1SXG - chains A and D; structure by X-ray diffraction, 2.75 A resolution.

[Chain A (and D)]
Molecule: Glucose-resistance amylase regulator
From: Bacillus megaterium
Notes: engineered mutation(s): residues 53-332; chain D of this document is another copy of the same molecule, construct and numbering; everything in this record applies to it too
Reference sequence: P46828 (CCPA_BACME); numbering as in UniProt (aligned over 53-332)
Sequence (280 residues; numbered 53 to 332; the number before each row is that of its first residue):
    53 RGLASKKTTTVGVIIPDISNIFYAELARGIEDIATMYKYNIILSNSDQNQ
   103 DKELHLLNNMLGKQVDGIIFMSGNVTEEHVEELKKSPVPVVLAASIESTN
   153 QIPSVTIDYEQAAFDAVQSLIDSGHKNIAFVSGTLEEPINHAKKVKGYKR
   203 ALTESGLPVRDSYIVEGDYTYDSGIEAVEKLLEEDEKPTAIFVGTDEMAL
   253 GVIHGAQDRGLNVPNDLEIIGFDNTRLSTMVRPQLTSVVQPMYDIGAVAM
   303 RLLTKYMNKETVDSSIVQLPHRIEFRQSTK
Not modelled in the structure: 53-57 (chain D: 53-59)
Construct notes: conflict Thr87 (Ser in P46828), Glu105 (Gln in P46828), Gln320 (Glu in P46828)
Ligand contacts: 2-phenylamino-ethanesulfonic acid (171): Ile85, Met88, Tyr89, Ala299, Arg303

[Interface between chain A and chain D]
Pairs across the interface (52):
  Thr62(A) - Lys115(D)
  Ile70(A) - Ile70(D)  hydrophobic
  Ile70(A) - Ala76(D)
  Ile70(A) - Arg278(D)
  Ser71(A) - Arg278(D)  hydrogen bond (backbone-side chain)
  Ile73(A) - Ile73(D)  hydrophobic
  Ile73(A) - Arg278(D)
  Ala76(A) - Ser71(D)
  Glu77(A) - Ser71(D)
  Arg80(A) - Pro68(D)  hydrogen bond (side chain-backbone)
  Arg80(A) - Asp69(D)  salt bridge
  Arg80(A) - Ser71(D)
  Arg80(A) - Asn97(D)
  Arg80(A) - Asp99(D)  salt bridge
  Glu83(A) - Asn97(D)  hydrogen bond
  Glu83(A) - Lys104(D)  salt bridge
  Asn92(A) - His107(D)
  Asn92(A) - Asn111(D)  hydrogen bond
  Ile94(A) - Ile94(D)  hydrophobic
  Ile94(A) - Lys115(D)
  Leu95(A) - Ile70(D)  hydrophobic
  Leu95(A) - Ile94(D)
  Leu95(A) - Leu95(D)  hydrogen bond (backbone-backbone)
  Leu95(A) - Asn97(D)
  Ser96(A) - Ile93(D)  hydrogen bond (side chain-backbone)
  Asn97(A) - Glu83(D)
  Asp99(A) - Arg80(D)  salt bridge
  Lys104(A) - Glu83(D)  salt bridge
  His107(A) - Asn92(D)
  Asn111(A) - Asn92(D)
  Asn111(A) - Ile94(D)
  Lys115(A) - Thr62(D)
  Lys115(A) - Lys115(D)
  Tyr223(A) - Thr281(D)  hydrogen bond (side chain-backbone)
  Tyr223(A) - Met282(D)  hydrophobic
  Tyr223(A) - Arg284(D)  hydrogen bond
  Glu249(A) - Arg278(D)  salt bridge
  His256(A) - Met282(D)
  His256(A) - Val283(D)
  His256(A) - Arg284(D)
  Asp260(A) - Arg284(D)  salt bridge
  Arg278(A) - Ser71(D)
  Arg278(A) - Glu249(D)  salt bridge
  Thr281(A) - Tyr223(D)  hydrogen bond (backbone-side chain)
  Met282(A) - Tyr223(D)  hydrophobic
  Met282(A) - Leu252(D)  hydrophobic
  Met282(A) - His256(D)
  Met282(A) - Leu279(D)  hydrophobic
  Val283(A) - His256(D)
  Arg284(A) - Tyr223(D)  hydrogen bond
  Arg284(A) - His256(D)
  Arg284(A) - Asp260(D)  salt bridge
Other interface residues (no listed pair), chain A (29 interface residues in all): Gln259, Leu279
Other interface residues (no listed pair), chain D (35 interface residues in all): Asn72, Ala79, Thr87, Ser98, Ile227

[In short]
29 residues of chain A face 35 of chain D across their interface, with 10 hydrogen bonds and 9 salt bridges.
Among the polar pairs are Arg80(A)-Asp69(D), Arg80(A)-Asp99(D) and Glu83(A)-Lys104(D). Chain A binds
2-phenylamino-ethanesulfonic acid.
Both chains are Glucose-resistance amylase regulator (Bacillus megaterium). Entry 1SXG (Structural studies on
the apo transcription factor form B. megaterium) was determined by X-ray diffraction, deposited together with
1SXH and 1SXI.
